3FHP - chains C and D of the 4 polymer chains in the assembly; structure by neutron diffraction, 2.00 A resolution.

# Chain C
Molecule: Insulin
Organism: Sus scrofa
UniProt: P01315 (INS_PIG); residues 1-21 here correspond to UniProt positions 88-108 (UniProt number = residue number + 87)
Chain sequence (21 residues; each row starts with the number of its first residue):
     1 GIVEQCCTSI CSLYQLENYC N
Disulfide bonds: Cys6-Cys11

# Chain D
Molecule: Insulin
Organism: Sus scrofa
UniProt: P01315 (INS_PIG); residues 1-30 here correspond to UniProt positions 25-54 (UniProt number = residue number + 24)
Chain sequence (30 residues; each row starts with the number of its first residue):
     1 FVNQHLCGSH LVEALYLVCG ERGFFYTPKA
Metal / ion sites: Zn2+ near His10 (its only coordinating residue here)

# How chain C and chain D interact
Pairs across the interface (36; chain C residue first):
  Gly1(C) with Ala30(D), hydrogen bond (backbone-backbone)
  Ile2(C) with Leu15(D), hydrophobic
  Val3(C) with Pro28(D), hydrophobic
  Glu4(C) with Ala30(D)
  Cys6(C) with Gln4(D); His5(D); Leu6(D), hydrogen bond (backbone-backbone); Leu11(D), hydrophobic
  Cys7(C) with His5(D), hydrogen bond (backbone-side chain); Leu6(D); Cys7(D), disulfide
  Thr8(C) with His5(D)
  Ser9(C) with His5(D), hydrogen bond (backbone-side chain)
  Ile10(C) with Asn3(D); Gln4(D); His5(D)
  Cys11(C) with Asn3(D); Gln4(D), hydrogen bond (backbone-backbone)
  Ser12(C) with Asn3(D), hydrogen bond (backbone-side chain)
  Leu13(C) with Phe1(D), hydrophobic
  Tyr14(C) with Phe1(D), hydrophobic
  Leu16(C) with Ala14(D), hydrophobic; Leu15(D)
  Glu17(C) with Val18(D); Arg22(D), salt bridge
  Tyr19(C) with Leu15(D), hydrophobic; Phe24(D); Phe25(D), hydrogen bond (backbone-backbone)
  Cys20(C) with Val18(D), hydrophobic; Cys19(D), disulfide; Arg22(D); Gly23(D)
  Asn21(C) with Arg22(D), hydrogen bond (backbone-side chain); Gly23(D), hydrogen bond (backbone-backbone); Phe24(D); Phe25(D)
Also at the interface, not in a pair above, chain C (19 interface residues in all): Asn18
Also at the interface, not in a pair above, chain D (20 interface residues in all): Val2, Tyr26, Thr27
Cross-chain cystine bridges: Cys7(C)-Cys7(D), Cys20(C)-Cys19(D)

# Overview
19 residues of chain C face 20 of chain D across their interface; the contacts include 2 disulfide bonds, 9
hydrogen bonds and 1 salt bridge. Among the polar pairs are Glu17(C)-Arg22(D), Cys7(C)-His5(D) and
Ser9(C)-His5(D).
Here chain C is Insulin and chain D is Insulin, both from Sus scrofa. Entry 3FHP (A neutron crystallographic
analysis of a porcine 2Zn insulin at 2.0 A resolution) was determined by neutron diffraction.
